PDB entry 6TBH | X-ray diffraction, 1.50 A resolution | chain A

# Chain A
Protein: Beta-galactosidase, putative, bgl35A
Source organism: Cellvibrio japonicus Ueda107
Notes: EC 3.2.1.23
UniProt: B3PBE0 (B3PBE0_CELJU); residues 36-575 here = UniProt positions 36-575
Sequence (550 residues; row label = number of the first residue in the row):
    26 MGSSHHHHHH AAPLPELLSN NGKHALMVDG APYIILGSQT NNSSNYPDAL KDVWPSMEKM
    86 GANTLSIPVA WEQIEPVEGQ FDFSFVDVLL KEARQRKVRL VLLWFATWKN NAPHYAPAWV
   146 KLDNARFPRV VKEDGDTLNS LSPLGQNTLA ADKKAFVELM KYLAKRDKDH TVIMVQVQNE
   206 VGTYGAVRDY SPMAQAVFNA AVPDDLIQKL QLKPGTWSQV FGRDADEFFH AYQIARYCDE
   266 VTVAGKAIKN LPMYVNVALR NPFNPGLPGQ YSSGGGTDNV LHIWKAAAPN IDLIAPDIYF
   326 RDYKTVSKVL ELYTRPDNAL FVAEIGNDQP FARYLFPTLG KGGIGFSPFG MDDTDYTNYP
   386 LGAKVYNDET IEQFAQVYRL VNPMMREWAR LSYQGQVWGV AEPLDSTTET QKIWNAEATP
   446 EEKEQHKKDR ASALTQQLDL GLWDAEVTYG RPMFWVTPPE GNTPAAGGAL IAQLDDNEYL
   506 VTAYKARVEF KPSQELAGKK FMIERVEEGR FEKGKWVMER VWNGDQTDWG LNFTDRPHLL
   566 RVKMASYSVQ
Not modelled in the structure: 26-35, 438
Differences from the reference sequence: initiating methionine (26); expression tag (27-35)
Ion coordination: Na+ site 1: His49, Gly367, Ser417; Na+ site 2: Asp464, Gly466, Ser518, Gln519; Na+ site 3: Ser518, Gln519; Na+ site 4: Glu533, Glu544
Ligand contacts: N0K (5-[ethyl(methyl)amino]-N-[6-[[(1S,2R,3S,4R)-2-(hydroxymethyl)-3,4-bis(oxidanyl)cyclopentyl]amino]hexyl]naphthalene-1-sulfonamide): Asn67, Lys134, Asn135, Asn204, Glu205, Asp322, Tyr324, Phe325, Glu349, Phe374, Asn383, Leu386
What the authors report for this chain:
  - binding site for N0K: Gln64, Asn67, Lys134, Asn135, Asn204, Glu205
  - conformationally variable residues (side-chain flip): Gln64
  - contacts within the chain: Gln64-Ala348 (hydrogen bond)
  - catalytic residues: Glu349 (citing earlier work)

# Summary
Bound to chain A: compound N0K. His49, Gly367 and Ser417 coordinate Na+ site 1. Asp464, Gly466, Ser518 and
Gln519 form the Na+ site 2. From the paper: the catalytic residue Glu349; a binding site for N0K at Gln64,
Asn67 and Lys134 among others.
Chain A is Beta-galactosidase, putative, bgl35A (Cellvibrio japonicus Ueda107); the structure, Structure of a
beta galactosidase with inhibitor, was determined by X-ray diffraction, deposited together with 6TBF, 6TBG,
6TBI, 6TBJ and 6TBK.
